PDB entry 8K4P | electron microscopy, 2.81 A resolution | chains A and C of the 4 polymer chains in the assembly

[Chain A]
Molecule: G protein-coupled receptor
Source organism: Human gammaherpesvirus 8
Reference sequence: Q76SF8 (Q76SF8_HHV8); residues 47-340 here = UniProt positions 47-340
Sequence (294 residues; numbered 47 to 340; the number before each row is that of its first residue):
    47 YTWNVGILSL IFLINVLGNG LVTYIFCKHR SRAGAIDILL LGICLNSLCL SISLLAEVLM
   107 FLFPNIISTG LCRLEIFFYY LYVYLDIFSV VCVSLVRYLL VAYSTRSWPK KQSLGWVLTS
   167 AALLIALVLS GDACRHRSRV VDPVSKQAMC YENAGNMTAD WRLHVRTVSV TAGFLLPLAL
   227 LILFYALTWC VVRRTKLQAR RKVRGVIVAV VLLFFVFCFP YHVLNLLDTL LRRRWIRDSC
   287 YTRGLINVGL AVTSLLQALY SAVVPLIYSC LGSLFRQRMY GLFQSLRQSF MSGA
Disulfides: C118-C196
From the paper describing this entry:
  - contacts within the chain: E198-R278
  - mutagenesis - D274A (around 20% of WT), R278A, R289A (around 20% of WT), N293A (around 20% of WT): decreased signaling
  - mutagenesis - R278A: unchanged expression
  - mutagenesis - R183A (around 20% of WT), R212A (around 20% of WT): abolished signaling

[Chain C]
Molecule: Guanine nucleotide-binding protein G(i) subunit alpha-1
Source organism: Homo sapiens
Reference sequence: P63096 (GNAI1_HUMAN); residue numbers follow UniProt; this construct covers 1-354
Sequence (354 residues; each row starts with the number of its first residue):
     1 MGCTLSAEDK AAVERSKMID RNLREDGEKA AREVKLLLLG AGESGKSTIV KQMKIIHEAG
    61 YSEEECKQYK AVVYSNTIQS IIAIIRAMGR LKIDFGDSAR ADDARQLFVL AGAAEEGFMT
   121 AELAGVIKRL WKDSGVQACF NRSREYQLND SAAYYLNDLD RIAQPNYIPT QQDVLRTRVK
   181 TTGIVETHFT FKDLHFKMFD VGGQRSERKK WIHCFEGVTA IIFCVALSDY DLVLAEDEEM
   241 NRMHESMKLF DSICNNKWFT DTSIILFLNK KDLFEEKIKK SPLTICYPEY AGSNTYEEAA
   301 AYIQCQFEDL NKRKDTKEIY THFTCATDTK NVQFVFDAVT DVIIKNNLKD CGLF
Disordered / not traced: 1, 59-179
UniProt features mapped onto this chain:
  - region: K35 to T48 (G1 motif), D173 to T181 (G2 motif), F196 to R205 (G3 motif), I265 to D272 (G4 motif), T324 to T329 (G5 motif)
  - binding site (GTP): E43 to T48, S151, L175 to T181, D200 to Q204, N269 to D272, A326
  - binding site (Mg(2+)): S47, T181
  - modified residue: R178 (ADP-ribosylarginine), Q204 (Deamidated glutamine), C351 (ADP-ribosylcysteine)
  - lipidation: G2 (N-myristoyl glycine), C3 (S-palmitoyl cysteine)
  - natural variant: G40 (G40C: In NEDHISB; G40R: In NEDHISB), G45 (G45D: In NEDHISB), T48 (T48I: In NEDHISB; T48K: In NEDHISB), Q52 (Q52P: In NEDHISB), S75 (deletion: In NEDHISB; uncertain significance), Q172 (deletion: In NEDHISB), D173 (D173V: In NEDHISB), E186 to F189 (deletion: In NEDHISB; uncertain significance), C224 (C224Y: In NEDHISB), K270 (K270N: In NEDHISB; K270R: In NEDHISB), D272 (D272G: In NEDHISB), A326 (A326P: In NEDHISB), 1 further natural variant entry in UniProt
  - mutagenesis: G42 (G42R: Abolishes switch to an activated conformation and dissociation from beta and gamma subunits upon GTP binding. Abolishes interaction with RGS family members), E116 (E116L: Enhances interaction (inactive GDP-bound) with RGS14), Q147 (Q147L: Enhances interaction (inactive GDP-bound) with RGS14), E245 (E245L: Enhances interaction (inactive GDP-bound) with RGS14)

[Interface between chain A and chain C]
Contacting residue pairs (29; chain A residue first):
  R143(A) - C351(C)  hydrogen bond (side chain-backbone)
  R143(A) - G352(C)
  R143(A) - L353(C)
  L146(A) - N347(C)  hydrogen bond (backbone-side chain)
  L146(A) - C351(C)  hydrophobic
  V147(A) - L348(C)  hydrophobic
  S150(A) - I343(C)
  S150(A) - N347(C)
  K157(A) - E28(C)  salt bridge
  T241(A) - D341(C)
  K242(A) - I319(C)  hydrogen bond (side chain-backbone)
  K242(A) - Y320(C)
  K242(A) - D341(C)
  L243(A) - E318(C)
  L243(A) - D341(C)
  L243(A) - K345(C)
  Q244(A) - K314(C)
  Q244(A) - D315(C)
  Q244(A) - E318(C)  hydrogen bond (backbone-side chain)
  A245(A) - F354(C)  hydrophobic
  K248(A) - F354(C)
  V249(A) - L348(C)  hydrophobic
  V249(A) - L353(C)
  V249(A) - F354(C)  hydrophobic
  V252(A) - L353(C)  hydrophobic
  I253(A) - L353(C)  hydrophobic
  G318(A) - G352(C)
  S319(A) - F354(C)  hydrogen bond (side chain-backbone)
  L320(A) - K349(C)
Other interface residues (no listed pair), chain A (26 interface residues in all): I82, Y149, T151, S153, K156, T234, V237, V238, L317
Other interface residues (no listed pair), chain C (20 interface residues in all): R32, L194, T316, I344
The authors on this interface:
  - residue pairs: C351(C)-R143(A) (hydrogen bond)
  - interface residues, chain C: E318(C), N347(C), C351(C)

[In short]
The interface between chain A and chain C involves 26 residues on one side and 20 on the other; the contacts
include 5 hydrogen bonds and 1 salt bridge. Polar pairs include K157(A)-E28(C), R143(A)-C351(C) and
L146(A)-N347(C). The authors report a hydrogen bond between C351(C) and R143(A). From the paper: D274A, R278A
and R289A of chain A, among others, reduce signaling; interface residues E318(C), N347(C) and C351(C); 6
substitutions were tested in all.
Here chain A is G protein-coupled receptor (Human gammaherpesvirus 8) and chain C is Guanine
nucleotide-binding protein G(i) subunit alpha-1 (Homo sapiens). Entry 8K4P (Cryo-EM structure of an active
Kaposi's Sarcoma-Associated Herpesvirus-G Protein-Coupled Receptor (KSHV-GPCR) in complex with Gi protein) was
determined by electron microscopy (same publication as 8K4O).
